Entry 5VNM (X-ray diffraction, 2.77 A resolution); this record covers chains B and C of the 3 polymer chains in the assembly.

[Chain B]
Protein: Protein transport protein Sec24A
From: Homo sapiens
Reference sequence: O95486 (SC24A_HUMAN); residue numbers follow UniProt; this construct covers 346-1093
Chain sequence (748 residues; numbered 346 to 1093; the number before each row is that of its first residue):
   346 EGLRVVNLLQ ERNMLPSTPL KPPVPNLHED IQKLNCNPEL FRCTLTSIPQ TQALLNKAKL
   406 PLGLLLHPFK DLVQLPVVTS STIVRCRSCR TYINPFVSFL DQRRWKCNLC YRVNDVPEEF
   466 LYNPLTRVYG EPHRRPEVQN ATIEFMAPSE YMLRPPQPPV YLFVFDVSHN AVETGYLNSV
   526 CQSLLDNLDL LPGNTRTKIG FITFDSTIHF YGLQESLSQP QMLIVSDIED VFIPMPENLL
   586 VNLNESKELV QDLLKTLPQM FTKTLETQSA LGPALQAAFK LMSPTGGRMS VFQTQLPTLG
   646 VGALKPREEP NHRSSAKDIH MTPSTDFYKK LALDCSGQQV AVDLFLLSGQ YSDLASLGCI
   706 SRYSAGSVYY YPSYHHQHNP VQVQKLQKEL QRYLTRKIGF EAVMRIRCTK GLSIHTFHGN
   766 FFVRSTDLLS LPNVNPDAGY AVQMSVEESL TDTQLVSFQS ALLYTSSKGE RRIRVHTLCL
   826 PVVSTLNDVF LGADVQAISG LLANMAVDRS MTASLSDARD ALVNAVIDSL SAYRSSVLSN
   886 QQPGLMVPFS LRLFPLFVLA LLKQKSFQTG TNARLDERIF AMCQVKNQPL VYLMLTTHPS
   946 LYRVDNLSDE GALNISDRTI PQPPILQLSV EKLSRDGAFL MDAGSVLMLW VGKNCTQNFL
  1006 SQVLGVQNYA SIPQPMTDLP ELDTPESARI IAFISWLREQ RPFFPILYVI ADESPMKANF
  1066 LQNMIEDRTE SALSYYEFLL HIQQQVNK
Disordered / not traced: 467-475, 663-665, 883-887
Differences from the reference sequence: conflict Ala1056 (Arg in O95486)
UniProt features mapped onto this chain:
  - region: Cys431 to Cys455 (Zinc finger-like)
  - binding site (Zn(2+)): Cys431, Cys434, Cys452, Cys455

[Chain C]
Protein: Vesicle-trafficking protein SEC22b
From: Mus musculus
Reference sequence: O08547 (SC22B_MOUSE); residue numbers follow UniProt; this construct covers 1-157
Chain sequence (157 residues; numbered 1 to 157; the number before each row is that of its first residue):
     1 MVLLTMIARV ADGLPLAASM QEDEQSGRDL QQYQSQAKQL FRKLNEQSPT RCTLEAGAMT
    61 FHYIIEQGVC YLVLCEAAFP KKLAFAYLED LHSEFDEQHG KKVPTVSRPY SFIEFDTFIQ
   121 KTKKLYIDSR ARRNLGSINT ELQDVQRIMV ANIEEVL
Disordered / not traced: 24-28, 133-147
UniProt features mapped onto this chain:
  - modified residue: Lys38 (N6-acetyllysine), Ser137 (Phosphoserine), Thr140 (Phosphothreonine)

[How chain B and chain C interact]
Contacting residue pairs (22; chain B residue first):
  Ala492(B) - Pro109(C)
  Pro493(B) - Pro109(C)
  Ser494(B) - Pro15(C)
  Ser494(B) - Pro109(C)
  Met497(B) - Tyr110(C)  hydrophobic
  Leu498(B) - Gln34(C)  hydrogen bond (backbone-side chain)
  Arg499(B) - Gln34(C)
  Pro500(B) - Ala18(C)  hydrophobic
  Pro500(B) - Met20(C)
  Pro500(B) - Tyr110(C)
  Pro501(B) - Tyr110(C)
  Asn539(B) - Glu114(C)
  Thr540(B) - Glu114(C)  hydrogen bond
  Arg541(B) - Ile113(C)
  Arg541(B) - Asp116(C)  salt bridge
  Glu582(B) - Lys124(C)  salt bridge
  Glu590(B) - Thr117(C)
  Ser628(B) - Asp23(C)  hydrogen bond
  Pro629(B) - Asp23(C)
  Lys813(B) - Ile113(C)
  Gly814(B) - Ile113(C)
  Glu815(B) - Arg108(C)  salt bridge
Other interface residues (no listed pair), chain B (20 interface residues in all): Met491, Gln683
Other interface residues (no listed pair), chain C (15 interface residues in all): Lys38, Lys121

[In short]
20 residues of chain B face 15 of chain C across their interface, with 3 hydrogen bonds and 3 salt bridges.
Polar pairs include Arg541(B)-Asp116(C), Glu582(B)-Lys124(C) and Glu815(B)-Arg108(C). UniProt lists 4
Zn2+-binding residues on chain B.
Chain B is Protein transport protein Sec24A (Homo sapiens) and chain C is Vesicle-trafficking protein SEC22b
(Mus musculus); the structure, Crystal structure of Sec23a/Sec24a/Sec22 complexed with 4-phenylbutyric acid
(15mM soaking), was determined by X-ray diffraction (same publication as 5VNE, 5VNF, 5VNG, 5VNH, 5VNI, 5VNJ
and 4 further entries).
